Entry 1DWK (X-ray diffraction, 1.65 A resolution); this record covers chains E and G of the 10 polymer chains in the assembly.

Chain E (and G):
Molecule: Cyanate hydratase
Source organism: Escherichia coli
Notes: EC 4.2.1.104; chain G of this document is another copy of the same molecule, construct and numbering; everything in this record applies to it too
UniProtKB: P00816 (CYNS_ECOLI); residue numbers follow UniProt; this construct covers 1-156
Amino-acid sequence (156 residues; numbered 1 to 156; the number before each row is that of its first residue):
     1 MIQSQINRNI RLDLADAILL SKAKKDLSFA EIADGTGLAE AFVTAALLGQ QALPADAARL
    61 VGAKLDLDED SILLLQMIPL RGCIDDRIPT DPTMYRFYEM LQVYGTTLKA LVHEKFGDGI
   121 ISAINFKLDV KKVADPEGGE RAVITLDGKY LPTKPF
Sequence notes: modified residue (1, 77, 94, 100)
Modified positions: Mse1, Mse77, Mse94, Mse100 (selenomethionine; parent Met)
Ligand contacts: oxalate ion (OXL): Ile120, Ser122, Ala123, Ile124, Leu151
UniProt features mapped onto this chain:
  - active site: Arg96, Glu99, Ser122
From the paper describing this entry:
  - binding site for oxalate ion: Arg96, Ser122
  - catalytic residues: Arg96, Glu99, Ser122

Chain E / chain G interface:
Pairs across the interface - 146 pairs, chain E then chain G:
  Ser28(E) - Glu114(G)
  Phe29(E) - Ala110(G)  hydrophobic
  Phe29(E) - Leu111(G)  hydrophobic
  Phe29(E) - Glu114(G)  hydrogen bond (backbone-side chain)
  Ala30(E) - Glu114(G)  hydrogen bond (backbone-side chain)
  Glu40(E) - Lys115(G)  salt bridge
  Ala41(E) - Tyr104(G)
  Ala41(E) - Thr107(G)
  Thr44(E) - Thr107(G)
  Thr44(E) - Leu111(G)
  Ala45(E) - Tyr104(G)  hydrophobic
  Ala45(E) - Thr107(G)  hydrogen bond (backbone-side chain)
  Leu48(E) - Thr106(G)
  Leu48(E) - Thr107(G)
  Gln50(E) - Gln102(G)
  Gln50(E) - Val103(G)
  Gln51(E) - Val103(G)
  Gln51(E) - Tyr104(G)  hydrogen bond
  Gly82(E) - Gln102(G)
  Cys83(E) - Leu101(G)  hydrogen bond (side chain-backbone)
  Cys83(E) - Gln102(G)  hydrogen bond (backbone-backbone)
  Cys83(E) - Gly105(G)
  Cys83(E) - Thr106(G)  hydrogen bond (side chain-backbone)
  Ile84(E) - Leu101(G)  hydrophobic
  Ile84(E) - Gln102(G)
  Arg87(E) - Tyr98(G)  hydrogen bond (backbone-side chain)
  Ile88(E) - Arg87(G)
  Ile88(E) - Ile88(G)  hydrophobic
  Asp91(E) - Lys109(G)  salt bridge
  Pro92(E) - Ile120(G)
  Thr93(E) - His113(G)
  Thr93(E) - Gly119(G)  hydrogen bond (side chain-backbone)
  Thr93(E) - Ile120(G)
  Mse94(E) - Gly105(G)
  Mse94(E) - Thr106(G)
  Mse94(E) - Lys109(G)
  Arg96(E) - Ile120(G)
  Arg96(E) - Ile121(G)
  Arg96(E) - Ala123(G)
  Phe97(E) - Leu101(G)  hydrophobic
  Tyr98(E) - Arg87(G)  hydrogen bond (side chain-backbone)
  Tyr98(E) - Leu101(G)
  Glu99(E) - Ala123(G)
  Mse100(E) - Ser122(G)
  Mse100(E) - Ala123(G)  hydrophobic
  Mse100(E) - Phe126(G)
  Leu101(E) - Cys83(G)  hydrogen bond (backbone-side chain)
  Leu101(E) - Ile84(G)  hydrophobic
  Leu101(E) - Phe97(G)
  Leu101(E) - Tyr98(G)
  Leu101(E) - Leu101(G)  hydrophobic
  Gln102(E) - Gln50(G)
  Gln102(E) - Gly82(G)
  Gln102(E) - Cys83(G)  hydrogen bond (backbone-backbone)
  Gln102(E) - Ile84(G)
  Val103(E) - Gln50(G)
  Val103(E) - Gln51(G)
  Tyr104(E) - Ala41(G)
  Tyr104(E) - Ala45(G)  hydrophobic
  Tyr104(E) - Gln51(G)  hydrogen bond
  Tyr104(E) - Phe126(G)  hydrophobic
  Tyr104(E) - Leu128(G)  hydrophobic
  Gly105(E) - Cys83(G)
  Gly105(E) - Mse94(G)
  Thr106(E) - Leu48(G)
  Thr106(E) - Cys83(G)  hydrogen bond (backbone-side chain)
  Thr106(E) - Mse94(G)
  Thr107(E) - Ala41(G)
  Thr107(E) - Thr44(G)
  Thr107(E) - Ala45(G)  hydrogen bond (side chain-backbone)
  Thr107(E) - Leu48(G)
  Leu108(E) - Phe97(G)  hydrophobic
  Leu108(E) - Val130(G)  hydrophobic
  Lys109(E) - Asp91(G)  salt bridge
  Lys109(E) - Mse94(G)
  Ala110(E) - Phe29(G)  hydrophobic
  Leu111(E) - Phe29(G)  hydrophobic
  Leu111(E) - Glu40(G)
  Leu111(E) - Thr44(G)
  His113(E) - Thr93(G)
  Glu114(E) - Ser28(G)
  Glu114(E) - Phe29(G)  hydrogen bond (side chain-backbone)
  Glu114(E) - Ala30(G)  hydrogen bond (side chain-backbone)
  Glu114(E) - Glu40(G)
  Lys115(E) - Glu40(G)  salt bridge
  Lys115(E) - Val130(G)
  Lys115(E) - Lys132(G)  hydrogen bond (backbone-side chain)
  Phe116(E) - Lys132(G)
  Phe116(E) - Glu140(G)
  Phe116(E) - Arg141(G)
  Phe116(E) - Ala142(G)  hydrophobic
  Gly119(E) - Thr93(G)  hydrogen bond (backbone-side chain)
  Ile120(E) - Pro92(G)
  Ile120(E) - Thr93(G)
  Ile120(E) - Arg96(G)
  Ile121(E) - Arg96(G)
  Ile121(E) - Ala142(G)  hydrophobic
  Ser122(E) - Mse100(G)
  Ala123(E) - Arg96(G)
  Ala123(E) - Glu99(G)
  Asn125(E) - Arg141(G)  hydrogen bond
  Phe126(E) - Mse100(G)  hydrophobic
  Phe126(E) - Tyr104(G)  hydrophobic
  Phe126(E) - Arg141(G)
  Leu128(E) - Tyr104(G)
  Val130(E) - Leu108(G)  hydrophobic
  Val130(E) - Lys115(G)
  Lys132(E) - Lys115(G)
  Lys132(E) - Phe116(G)
  Asp135(E) - Lys149(G)
  Gly138(E) - Lys149(G)  hydrogen bond (backbone-side chain)
  Glu140(E) - Phe116(G)
  Glu140(E) - Lys149(G)
  Glu140(E) - Tyr150(G)  hydrogen bond (backbone-backbone)
  Arg141(E) - Phe116(G)
  Arg141(E) - Asn125(G)  hydrogen bond
  Arg141(E) - Phe126(G)
  Arg141(E) - Asp147(G)  salt bridge
  Arg141(E) - Gly148(G)
  Arg141(E) - Lys149(G)
  Ala142(E) - Phe116(G)  hydrophobic
  Ala142(E) - Ile121(G)  hydrophobic
  Ala142(E) - Leu146(G)
  Ala142(E) - Asp147(G)
  Ala142(E) - Gly148(G)  hydrogen bond (backbone-backbone)
  Val143(E) - Thr145(G)
  Val143(E) - Leu146(G)
  Ile144(E) - Ile144(G)
  Ile144(E) - Thr145(G)
  Ile144(E) - Leu146(G)  hydrogen bond (backbone-backbone)
  Thr145(E) - Val143(G)
  Thr145(E) - Ile144(G)
  Leu146(E) - Ala142(G)
  Leu146(E) - Val143(G)
  Leu146(E) - Ile144(G)  hydrogen bond (backbone-backbone)
  Leu146(E) - Leu146(G)  hydrophobic
  Asp147(E) - Arg141(G)  salt bridge
  Asp147(E) - Ala142(G)
  Gly148(E) - Arg141(G)
  Gly148(E) - Ala142(G)  hydrogen bond (backbone-backbone)
  Lys149(E) - Asp135(G)
  Lys149(E) - Gly138(G)  hydrogen bond (side chain-backbone)
  Lys149(E) - Gly139(G)
  Lys149(E) - Glu140(G)
  Lys149(E) - Arg141(G)
  Tyr150(E) - Glu140(G)  hydrogen bond (backbone-backbone)
Interface residues without a listed pair, chain E (70 interface residues in all): Lys22, Phe42, Arg81, Pro89, Val112, Ile124, Lys131, Gly139
Interface residues without a listed pair, chain G (70 interface residues in all): Lys22, Phe42, Arg81, Pro89, Val112, Ile124, Lys131

Overview:
Chain E and chain G each contribute 70 residues to their interface, with 29 hydrogen bonds and 6 salt bridges.
Polar pairs include Glu40(E)-Lys115(G), Asp91(E)-Lys109(G) and Arg141(E)-Asp147(G). Chain E binds oxalate ion.
The paper reports catalytic residues Arg96(E), Glu99(E) and Ser122(E); a binding site for oxalate ion at
Arg96(E) and Ser122(E).
Chain E and chain G are both Cyanate hydratase (Escherichia coli); the structure, Structure of cyanase with
the di-anion oxalate bound at the enzyme active site, was determined by X-ray diffraction (same publication as
1DW9).
